4G3T - chain A; structure by X-ray diffraction, 2.35 A resolution.

# Chain A
Protein: oxidoreductase DprE1
Organism: Mycobacterium smegmatis
Notes: EC 1.-.-.-
Reference sequence: A0R607 (A0R607_MYCS2); residues 66-468 here = UniProt positions 66-468
Sequence (403 residues; each row starts with the number of its first residue):
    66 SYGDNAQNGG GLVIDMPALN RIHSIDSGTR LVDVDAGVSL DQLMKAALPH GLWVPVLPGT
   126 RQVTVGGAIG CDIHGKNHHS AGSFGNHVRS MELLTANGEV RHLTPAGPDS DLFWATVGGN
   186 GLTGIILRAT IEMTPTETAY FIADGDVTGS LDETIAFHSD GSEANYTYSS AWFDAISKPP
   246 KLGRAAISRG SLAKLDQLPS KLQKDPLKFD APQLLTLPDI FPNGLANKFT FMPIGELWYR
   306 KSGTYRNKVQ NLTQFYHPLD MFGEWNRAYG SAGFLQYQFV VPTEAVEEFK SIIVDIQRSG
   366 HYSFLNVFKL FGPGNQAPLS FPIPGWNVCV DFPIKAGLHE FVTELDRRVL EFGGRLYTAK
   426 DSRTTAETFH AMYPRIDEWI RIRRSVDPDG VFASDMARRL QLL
Not modelled in the structure: 66-84, 275-307, 323-337
UniProt features mapped onto this chain:
  - binding site (FAD): G116
Reported in the primary citation:
  - conformationally variable residues (loop rearrangement, order/disorder transition): V121 to V128, D275 to S307, P323 to A337, Y422

# Overview
UniProt lists FAD-binding residue G116. From the paper: conformational variability at V121, D275 and P323
among others.
Chain A is oxidoreductase DprE1 (Mycobacterium smegmatis); the structure, Mycobacterium smegmatis DprE1 -
hexagonal crystal form, was determined by X-ray diffraction together with 4G3U from the same study.
